6TDU - chains A and T of the 88 polymer chains in the assembly; structure by electron microscopy, 4.32 A resolution (low resolution: residue-level contacts below are approximate; hydrogen-bond / salt-bridge calls are withheld).

Chain A:
Molecule: ATPTB1
Organism: Euglena gracilis
Chain sequence (487 residues; numbered 1 to 487; the number before each row is that of its first residue):
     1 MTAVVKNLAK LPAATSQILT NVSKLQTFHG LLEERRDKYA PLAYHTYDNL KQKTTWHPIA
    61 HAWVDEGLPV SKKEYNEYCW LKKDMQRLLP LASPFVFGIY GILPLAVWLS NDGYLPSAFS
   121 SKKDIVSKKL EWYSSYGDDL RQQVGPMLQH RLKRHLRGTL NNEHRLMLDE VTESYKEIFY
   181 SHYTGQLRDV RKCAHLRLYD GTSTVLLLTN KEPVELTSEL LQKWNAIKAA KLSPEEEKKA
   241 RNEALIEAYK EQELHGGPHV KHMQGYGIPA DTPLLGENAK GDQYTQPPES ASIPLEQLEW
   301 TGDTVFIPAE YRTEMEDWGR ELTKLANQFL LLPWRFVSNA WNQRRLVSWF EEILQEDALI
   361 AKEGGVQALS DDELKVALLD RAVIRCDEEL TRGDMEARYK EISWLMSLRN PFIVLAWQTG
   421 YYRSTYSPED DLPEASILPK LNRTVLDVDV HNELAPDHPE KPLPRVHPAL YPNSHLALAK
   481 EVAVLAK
Disordered / not traced: 1

Chain T:
Molecule: ATPEG8
Organism: Euglena gracilis
Chain sequence (66 residues; each row starts with the number of its first residue):
     1 MGGKASEAVT IAFRFPHRTT FLVKQNVGQK LNKGHQTFWQ LVAGGWLFFL LINRTSFKPK
    61 LAAPKV

Chain A / chain T interface:
Contacting residue pairs (55):
  Asp37(A) - Asn26(T)
  Asp37(A) - Lys30(T)
  Asp37(A) - Leu31(T)
  Lys38(A) - Asn26(T)
  Ala40(A) - Asn26(T)
  Pro41(A) - Val23(T)
  Pro41(A) - Lys24(T)
  Leu42(A) - Leu22(T)
  Leu42(A) - Val23(T)
  Leu42(A) - Lys24(T)
  Leu42(A) - Gln29(T)
  Leu42(A) - Lys30(T)
  Ala43(A) - Leu22(T)
  Tyr44(A) - Leu22(T)
  Tyr44(A) - Lys24(T)
  Thr46(A) - Thr20(T)
  Thr46(A) - Phe21(T)
  Tyr47(A) - Thr19(T)
  Asp48(A) - Thr19(T)
  Asn49(A) - Phe15(T)
  Asn49(A) - His17(T)
  Asn49(A) - Thr19(T)
  Leu50(A) - Phe15(T)
  Lys51(A) - Phe15(T)
  Lys51(A) - His17(T)
  Thr55(A) - Phe21(T)
  His57(A) - Phe21(T)
  Ala60(A) - Phe21(T)
  His61(A) - Phe21(T)
  Gln264(A) - Arg18(T)
  Gly265(A) - Pro16(T)
  Gly265(A) - His17(T)
  Gly265(A) - Arg18(T)
  Tyr266(A) - Arg18(T)
  Tyr266(A) - Thr19(T)
  Tyr266(A) - Thr20(T)
  Gly302(A) - Lys24(T)
  Gly302(A) - Gln25(T)
  Asp303(A) - Val23(T)
  Asp303(A) - Lys24(T)
  Thr304(A) - Phe21(T)
  Thr304(A) - Leu22(T)
  Thr304(A) - Val23(T)
  Val305(A) - Thr20(T)
  Val305(A) - Phe21(T)
  Val305(A) - Leu22(T)
  Phe306(A) - Thr20(T)
  Phe306(A) - Phe21(T)
  Phe306(A) - Val23(T)
  Ile307(A) - Thr20(T)
  Pro308(A) - Phe21(T)
  Glu310(A) - Arg18(T)
  Tyr311(A) - Arg18(T)
  Glu314(A) - Arg18(T)
  Glu316(A) - Thr19(T)
Interface residues without a listed pair, chain A (35 interface residues in all): Arg36, Trp56, Leu208, Trp300

Summary:
The interface between chain A and chain T involves 35 residues on one side and 15 on the other.
Here chain A is ATPTB1 and chain T is ATPEG8, both from Euglena gracilis. Entry 6TDU (Cryo-EM structure of
Euglena gracilis mitochondrial ATP synthase, full dimer, rotational states 1) was determined by electron
microscopy, deposited together with 6TDV, 6TDW, 6TDX, 6TDY, 6TDZ and 6TE0.
